Entry 7PBJ (electron microscopy, 3.40 A resolution); this record covers chains Ad and Ak of the 21 polymer chains in the assembly.

== Chain Ad (and Ak) ==
Molecule: 60 kDa chaperonin
Organism: Escherichia coli (strain K12)
Notes: chain Ak of this document is another copy of the same molecule, construct and numbering; everything in this record applies to it too
Reference sequence: P0A6F5 (CH60_ECOLI); numbering as in UniProt (aligned over 2-525)
Chain sequence (524 residues; each row starts with the number of its first residue):
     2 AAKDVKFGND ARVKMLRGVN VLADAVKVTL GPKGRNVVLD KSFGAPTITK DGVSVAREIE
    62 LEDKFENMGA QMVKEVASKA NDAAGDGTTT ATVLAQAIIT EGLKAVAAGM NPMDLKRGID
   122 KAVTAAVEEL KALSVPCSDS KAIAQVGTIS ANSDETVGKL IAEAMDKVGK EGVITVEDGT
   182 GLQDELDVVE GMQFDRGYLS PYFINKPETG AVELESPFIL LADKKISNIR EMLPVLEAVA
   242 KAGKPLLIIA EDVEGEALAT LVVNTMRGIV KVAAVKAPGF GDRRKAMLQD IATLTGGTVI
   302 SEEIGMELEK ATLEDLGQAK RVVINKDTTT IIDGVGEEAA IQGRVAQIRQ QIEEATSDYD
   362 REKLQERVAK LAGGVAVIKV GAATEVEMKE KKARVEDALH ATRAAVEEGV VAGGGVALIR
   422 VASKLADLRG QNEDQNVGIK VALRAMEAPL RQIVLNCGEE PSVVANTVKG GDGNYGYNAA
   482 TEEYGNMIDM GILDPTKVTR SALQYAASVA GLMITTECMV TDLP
Bound ions: Mg2+: D87 (together with ADP)
Ligand contacts: ADP (adenosine-5'-diphosphate): T30, L31, G32, P33, D87, G88, T89, T90, T91, N153, G414, G415, I454, Y478, N479, A480, A481, I493, D495
What the authors report for this chain:
  - Mg2+ coordination: D87 (citing earlier work)

== How chain Ad and chain Ak interact ==
Pairs across the interface (42):
  V22(Ad) - F8(Ak)
  D25(Ad) - F8(Ak)
  A26(Ad) - F8(Ak)
  A26(Ad) - C519(Ak)  hydrophobic
  V29(Ad) - E518(Ak)
  K34(Ad) - M114(Ak)
  R36(Ad) - P113(Ak)
  R36(Ad) - M114(Ak)
  R36(Ad) - T516(Ak)
  R36(Ad) - E518(Ak)  salt bridge
  N37(Ad) - L513(Ak)
  N37(Ad) - T516(Ak)  hydrogen bond
  N37(Ad) - T517(Ak)
  N37(Ad) - E518(Ak)  hydrogen bond (backbone-backbone)
  N37(Ad) - C519(Ak)
  V38(Ad) - C519(Ak)
  V38(Ad) - V521(Ak)  hydrophobic
  V39(Ad) - M69(Ak)  hydrophobic
  V39(Ad) - M73(Ak)  hydrophobic
  V39(Ad) - T517(Ak)
  V39(Ad) - C519(Ak)  hydrogen bond (backbone-backbone)
  V39(Ad) - M520(Ak)
  V39(Ad) - V521(Ak)  hydrogen bond (backbone-backbone)
  L40(Ad) - V521(Ak)  hydrophobic
  D41(Ad) - M69(Ak)
  D41(Ad) - V521(Ak)  hydrogen bond (backbone-backbone)
  D41(Ad) - T522(Ak)  hydrogen bond
  G45(Ad) - E76(Ak)
  A46(Ad) - E76(Ak)  hydrogen bond (backbone-side chain)
  P47(Ad) - M69(Ak)  hydrophobic
  P47(Ad) - Q72(Ak)
  P47(Ad) - E76(Ak)
  I49(Ad) - M73(Ak)  hydrophobic
  I49(Ad) - L513(Ak)  hydrophobic
  E59(Ad) - K4(Ak)  hydrogen bond (backbone-side chain)
  E61(Ad) - A2(Ak)  hydrogen bond (side chain-backbone)
  E61(Ad) - A3(Ak)  hydrogen bond (side chain-backbone)
  E61(Ad) - K4(Ak)  salt bridge
  E63(Ad) - L524(Ak)
  N457(Ad) - M114(Ak)
  C458(Ad) - M114(Ak)
  G459(Ad) - N112(Ak)
Interface residues without a listed pair, chain Ad (23 interface residues in all): I60, E483
Interface residues without a listed pair, chain Ak (23 interface residues in all): V6, M16, R118

== In short ==
The chain Ad/chain Ak interface involves 23 residues from each chain, with 10 hydrogen bonds and 2 salt
bridges. Polar contacts include R36(Ad)-E518(Ak), E61(Ad)-K4(Ak) and N37(Ad)-T516(Ak). Chain Ad binds ADP. The
paper reports Mg2+ coordination by D87(Ad).
Chain Ad and chain Ak are both 60 kDa chaperonin (Escherichia coli (strain K12)); the structure, Cryo-EM
structure of the GroEL-GroES complex with ADP bound to both rings ("wide" conformation), was determined by
electron microscopy (same publication as 7PBX).
